PDB entry 4QX5 | X-ray diffraction, 1.32 A resolution | chain A

# Chain A
Name: cGMP-dependent protein kinase 1
Source organism: Homo sapiens
Notes: EC 2.7.11.12; fragment: C-terminal cGMP-binding domain
UniProt: Q13976 (KGP1_HUMAN); residues 219-369 here correspond to UniProt positions 204-354 (UniProt number = residue number - 15)
Sequence (153 residues; numbered 217 to 369; the number before each row is that of its first residue):
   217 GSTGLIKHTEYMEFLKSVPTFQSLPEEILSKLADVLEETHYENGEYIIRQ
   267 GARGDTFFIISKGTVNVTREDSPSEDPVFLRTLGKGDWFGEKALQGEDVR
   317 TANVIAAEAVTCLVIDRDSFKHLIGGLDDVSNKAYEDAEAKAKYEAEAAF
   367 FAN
Not modelled in the structure: 217-221, 288-290, 352-369
Construct notes: expression tag (217-218)
Swiss-Prot annotation at these positions:
  - binding site (3',5'-cyclic GMP): Arg-297, Gly-306 to Ala-309, Arg-316, Thr-317, Tyr-351
  - binding site (3',5'-cyclic AMP): Gly-306 to Ala-309, Arg-316, Thr-317, Tyr-351
Residues lining bound ligands: adenosine-3',5'-cyclic-monophosphate (CMP): Ile-264, Val-283, Arg-285, Leu-296, Arg-297, Phe-305, Gly-306, Glu-307, Lys-308, Ala-309, Val-315, Arg-316, Thr-317, Ala-318, Val-320, Tyr-351
What the authors report for this chain:
  - binding site for adenosine-3',5'-cyclic-monophosphate: Arg-297, Thr-317, Tyr-351
  - conformationally variable residues: Arg-297, Tyr-351

# Overview
Ligands of chain A: adenosine-3',5'-cyclic-monophosphate. From UniProt: 8 residues binding 3',5'-cyclic GMP
and 7 residues binding 3',5'-cyclic AMP. From the paper: a binding site for
adenosine-3',5'-cyclic-monophosphate at Arg-297, Thr-317 and Tyr-351; conformational variability at Arg-297
and Tyr-351.
Chain A is cGMP-dependent protein kinase 1 (Homo sapiens); the structure, Neutron diffraction reveals hydrogen
bonds critical for cGMP-selective activation: Insights for PKG agonist design, was determined by X-ray
diffraction, deposited together with 4QXK.
